Entry 8XBT (electron microscopy, 4.12 A resolution (low resolution: residue-level contacts below are approximate; hydrogen-bond / salt-bridge calls are withheld)); this record covers chains A and J of the 18 polymer chains in the assembly.

[Chain A]
Molecule: Histone H3.1
From: Homo sapiens
UniProtKB: P68431 (H31_HUMAN); residues 0-135 here correspond to UniProt positions 1-136 (UniProt number = residue number + 1)
Chain sequence (139 residues; each row starts with the number of its first residue; numbers below 1 keep their minus sign (Gly-3 is residue -3)):
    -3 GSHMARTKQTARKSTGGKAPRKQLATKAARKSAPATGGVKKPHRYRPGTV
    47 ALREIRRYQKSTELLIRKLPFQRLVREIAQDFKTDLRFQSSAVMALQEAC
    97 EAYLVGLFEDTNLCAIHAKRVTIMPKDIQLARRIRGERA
Unresolved in the structure: -3 to 37, 134-135
Construct notes: expression tag (-3 to -1)
Curated features (UniProtKB/Swiss-Prot):
  - modified residue: Arg2 (Asymmetric dimethylarginine), Thr3 (Phosphothreonine), Lys4 (Allysine), Gln5 (5-glutamyl dopamine), Thr6 (Phosphothreonine), Arg8 (Citrulline), Lys9 (N6,N6,N6-trimethyllysine), Ser10 (ADP-ribosylserine), Thr11 (Phosphothreonine), Lys14 (N6-(2-hydroxyisobutyryl)lysine), Arg17 (Asymmetric dimethylarginine), Lys18 (N6-(2-hydroxyisobutyryl)lysine), Lys23 (N6-(2-hydroxyisobutyryl)lysine), Arg26 (Citrulline), Lys27 (N6,N6,N6-trimethyllysine), Ser28 (ADP-ribosylserine), Lys36 (N6,N6,N6-trimethyllysine), Lys37 (N6-methyllysine), Tyr41 (Phosphotyrosine), Lys56 (N6,N6,N6-trimethyllysine) and 8 more in UniProt
  - lipidation: Lys18 (N6-decanoyllysine)

[Chain J]
Molecule: 153-nt DNA strand
From: synthetic construct
Sequence (153 nucleotides; row label = number of the first residue in the row):
     1 TGGCCGTTTTCGTTGTTTTTTTCTGTCTCGTGCCTGGTGTCTTGGGTGTA
    51 ATCCCCTTGGCGGTTAAAACGCGGGGGACAGCGCGTACGTGCGTTTAAGC
   101 GGTGCTAGAGCTGTCTACGACCAATTGAGCGGCCTCGGCACCGGGATTCT
   151 GAT

[Interface between chain A and chain J]
Contacting residue pairs (18):
  Arg40(A) - DG73(J)
  Arg42(A) - DG151(J)
  Arg42(A) - DA152(J)
  Thr45(A) - DG151(J)
  Arg63(A) - DA67(J)
  Arg72(A) - DT58(J)
  Arg83(A) - DT57(J)
  Arg83(A) - DT58(J)
  Phe84(A) - DT57(J)
  Phe84(A) - DT58(J)
  Gln85(A) - DT57(J)
  Arg116(A) - DA78(J)
  Arg116(A) - DC79(J)
  Val117(A) - DG77(J)
  Val117(A) - DA78(J)
  Thr118(A) - DA78(J)
  Met120(A) - DA78(J)
  Met120(A) - DC79(J)
Also at the interface, not in a pair above, chain A (17 interface residues in all): His39, Tyr41, Pro43, Ser86, Lys115
Also at the interface, not in a pair above, chain J (12 interface residues in all): DG75, DG76, DT150

[In short]
17 residues of chain A face 12 of chain J across their interface.
Chain A is Histone H3.1 (Homo sapiens) and chain J is a 153-nt DNA strand (synthetic construct); the
structure, The cryo-EM structure of the octameric RAD51 ring bound to the nucleosome with the linker DNA ...,
was determined by electron microscopy, deposited together with 8JND, 8JNE, 8JNF, 8XBU and 8XBW.
